Entry 7TKG (electron microscopy, 4.50 A resolution (low resolution: residue-level contacts below are approximate; hydrogen-bond / salt-bridge calls are withheld)); this record covers chains V and W of the 27 polymer chains in the assembly.

Chain V:
Protein: ATP synthase subunit d
From: Saccharomyces cerevisiae
UniProt: P30902 (ATP7_YEAST); residues 1-173 here correspond to UniProt positions 2-174 (UniProt number = residue number + 1)
Amino-acid sequence (173 residues; each row starts with the number of its first residue):
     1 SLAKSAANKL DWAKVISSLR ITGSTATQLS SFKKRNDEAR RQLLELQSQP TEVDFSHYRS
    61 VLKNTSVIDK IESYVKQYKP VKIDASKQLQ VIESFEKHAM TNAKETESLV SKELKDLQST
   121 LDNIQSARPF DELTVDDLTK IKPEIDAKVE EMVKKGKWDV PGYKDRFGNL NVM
Not modelled in the structure: 1-2
UniProt features mapped onto this chain:
  - modified residue: Ser1 (N-acetylserine)

Chain W:
Protein: ATP synthase subunit f
From: Saccharomyces cerevisiae
UniProt: Q06405 (ATPK_YEAST); residues 1-95 here correspond to UniProt positions 7-101 (UniProt number = residue number + 6)
Amino-acid sequence (95 residues; numbered 1 to 95; the number before each row is that of its first residue):
     1 VSTLIPPKVV SSKNIGSAPN AKRIANVVHF YKSLPQGPAP AIKANTRLAR YKAKYFDGDN
    61 ASGKPLWHFA LGIIAFGYSM EYYFHLRHHK GAEEH
Not modelled in the structure: 86-95

Chain V / chain W interface:
Residue-residue contacts (10):
  Ser30(V) with Ser2(W)
  Asn102(V) with Lys8(W)
  Ala103(V) with Lys8(W)
  Ala127(V) with Pro35(W)
  Arg128(V) with Pro35(W)
  Pro129(V) with Leu34(W); Pro35(W)
  Glu132(V) with Pro35(W); Gln36(W)
  Leu133(V) with Gln36(W)
Interface residues without a listed pair, chain V (9 interface residues in all): Thr106
Interface residues without a listed pair, chain W (6 interface residues in all): Val10

Overview:
Chain V and chain W form an interface of 9 and 6 residues respectively.
Here chain V is ATP synthase subunit d and chain W is ATP synthase subunit f, both from Saccharomyces
cerevisiae. Entry 7TKG (Yeast ATP synthase State 2catalytic(a) with 10 mM ATP backbone model) was determined
by electron microscopy (same publication as 7TJS, 7TJT, 7TJU, 7TJV, 7TJW, 7TJX and 30 further entries).
